7YVS - chains E and H of the 8 polymer chains in the assembly; structure by electron microscopy, 2.80 A resolution.

# Chain E
Molecule: ADP-ribosylating binary toxin binding subunit CdtB
Organism: Clostridioides difficile
Reference sequence: A8DS70 (A8DS70_CLODI); residues 202-876 here = UniProt positions 202-876
Amino-acid sequence (675 residues; row label = number of the first residue in the row):
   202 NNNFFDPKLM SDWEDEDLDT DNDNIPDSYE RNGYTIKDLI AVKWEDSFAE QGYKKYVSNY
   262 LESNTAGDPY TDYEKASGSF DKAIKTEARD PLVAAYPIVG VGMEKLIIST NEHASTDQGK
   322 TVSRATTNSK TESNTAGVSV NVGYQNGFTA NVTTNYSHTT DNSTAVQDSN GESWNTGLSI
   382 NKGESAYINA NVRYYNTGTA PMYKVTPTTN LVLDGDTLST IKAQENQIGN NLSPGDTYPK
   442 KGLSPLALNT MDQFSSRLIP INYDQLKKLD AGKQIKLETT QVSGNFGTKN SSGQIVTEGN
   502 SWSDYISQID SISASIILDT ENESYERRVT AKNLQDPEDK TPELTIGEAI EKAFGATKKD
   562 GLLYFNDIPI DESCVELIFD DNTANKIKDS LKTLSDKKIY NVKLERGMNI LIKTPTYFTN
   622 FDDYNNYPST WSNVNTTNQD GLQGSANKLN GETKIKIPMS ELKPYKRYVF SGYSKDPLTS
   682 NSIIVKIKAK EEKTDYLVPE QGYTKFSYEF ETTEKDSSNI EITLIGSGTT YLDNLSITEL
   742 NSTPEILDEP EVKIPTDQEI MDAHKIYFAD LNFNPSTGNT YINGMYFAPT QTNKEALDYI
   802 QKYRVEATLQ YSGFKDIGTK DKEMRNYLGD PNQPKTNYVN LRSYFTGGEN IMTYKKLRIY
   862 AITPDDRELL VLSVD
Disordered / not traced: 202-216, 332-363, 743-876
Ion coordination: Ca2+ site 1: Asp220, Asp222, Asp224, Ile226, Glu231; Ca2+ site 2: Asp222, Asp224, Glu231, Asn260, Glu263, Asp273; Ca2+ site 3: Asn621, Asp623, Ser646, Asp734
From the paper describing this entry:
  - mutagenesis - F774G, F774L: decreased binding to di-heptamer

# Chain H
Molecule: ADP-ribosylating binary toxin enzymatic subunit CdtA
Organism: Clostridioides difficile
Reference sequence: Q9KH42 (Q9KH42_CLODI); residues 1-413 here correspond to UniProt positions 51-463 (UniProt number = residue number + 50)
Amino-acid sequence (428 residues; row label = number of the first residue in the row):
     1 APIERPEDFL KDKEKAKEWE RKEAERIEQK LERSEKEALE SYKKDSVEIS KYSQTRNYFY
    61 DYQIEANSRE KEYKELRNAI SKNKIDKPMY VYYFESPEKF AFNKVIRTEN QNEISLEKFN
   121 EFKETIQNKL FKQDGFKDIS LYEPGKGDEK PTPLLMHLKL PRNTGMLPYT NTNNVSTLIE
   181 QGYSIKIDKI VRIVIDGKHY IKAEASVVSS LDFKDDVSKG DSWGKANYND WSNKLTPNEL
   241 ADVNDYMRGG YTAINNYLIS NGPVNNPNPE LDSKITNIEN ALKREPIPTN LTVYRRSGPQ
   301 EFGLTLTSPE YDFNKLENID AFKSKWEGQA LSYPNFISTS IGSVNMSAFA KRKIVLRITI
   361 PKGSPGAYLS AIPGYAGEYE VLLNHGSKFK INKIDSYKDG TITKLIVDAT LIPENLYFQG
   421 LEHHHHHH
Disordered / not traced: 1-18, 414-428
Differences from the reference sequence: expression tag (414-428)
From the paper describing this entry:
  - conformationally variable residues (order/disorder transition): Leu10 to Glu18

# Interface between chain E and chain H
Residue-residue contacts - 11 pairs, chain E then chain H:
  Asn223(E) - Pro88(H)
  Asn223(E) - Lys159(H)
  Asn225(E) - Asp86(H)  hydrogen bond (side chain-backbone)
  Asn225(E) - Pro88(H)
  Asn225(E) - Arg162(H)
  Tyr274(E) - Arg162(H)  hydrogen bond
  Ser492(E) - Glu23(H)  hydrogen bond
  Ser492(E) - Ile27(H)
  Ser493(E) - Arg26(H)
  Ser493(E) - Ile27(H)
  Ser493(E) - Lys30(H)
Also at the interface, not in a pair above, chain E (9 interface residues in all): Thr272, Glu275, Asn491, Val497
Also at the interface, not in a pair above, chain H (10 interface residues in all): Lys87, Tyr90

# Summary
9 residues of chain E face 10 of chain H across their interface; the contacts include 3 hydrogen bonds. Among
the polar pairs are Asn225(E)-Asp86(H), Tyr274(E)-Arg162(H) and Ser492(E)-Glu23(H). Asp220(E), Asp222(E),
Asp224(E), Ile226(E) and Glu231(E) coordinate Ca2+ site 1. The paper reports that F774G and F774L of chain E
reduce binding to di-heptamer; conformational variability at Leu10(H).
Here chain E is ADP-ribosylating binary toxin binding subunit CdtB and chain H is ADP-ribosylating binary
toxin enzymatic subunit CdtA, both from Clostridioides difficile. Entry 7YVS (Complex structure of
Clostridioides difficile binary toxin unfolded CDTa-bound CDTb-pore (short)) was determined by electron
microscopy (same publication as 7VNJ, 7VNN and 7YVQ).
